Entry 5ID4 (X-ray diffraction, 2.92 A resolution); this record covers chain A.

== Chain A ==
Name: DsbA-like protein
Organism: Proteus mirabilis ATCC 29906
UniProt: C2LPE2 (C2LPE2_PROMI); residues 3-224 here correspond to UniProt positions 22-243 (UniProt number = residue number + 19)
Chain sequence (224 residues; each row starts with the number of its first residue):
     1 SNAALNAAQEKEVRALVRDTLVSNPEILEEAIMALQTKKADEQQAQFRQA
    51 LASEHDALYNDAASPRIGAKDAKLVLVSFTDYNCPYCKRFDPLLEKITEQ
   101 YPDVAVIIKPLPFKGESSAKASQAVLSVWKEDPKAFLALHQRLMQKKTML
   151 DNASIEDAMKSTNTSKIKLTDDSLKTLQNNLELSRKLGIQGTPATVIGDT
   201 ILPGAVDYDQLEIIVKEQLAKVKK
Disordered / not traced: 1, 223-224
Sequence notes: expression tag (1-2)
Disulfides: Cys84-Cys87
What the authors report for this chain:
  - conformationally variable residues (loop rearrangement): Lys39 to Gln49

== Summary ==
The paper reports conformational variability at Lys39.
Chain A is DsbA-like protein (Proteus mirabilis ATCC 29906); the structure, Crystal structure of Proteus
mirabilis ScsC in an extended conformation, was determined by X-ray diffraction (same publication as 5IDR and
4XVW).
